8YGP - chains F and G of the 8 polymer chains in the assembly; structure by electron microscopy, 4.40 A resolution (low resolution: residue-level contacts below are approximate; hydrogen-bond / salt-bridge calls are withheld).

[Chain F]
Protein: SIR2-like domain-containing protein
Source organism: Bacillus subtilis A29
Reference sequence: D4G637 (D4G637_BACNB); numbering as in UniProt (aligned over 1-1005)
Chain sequence (1005 residues; row label = number of the first residue in the row):
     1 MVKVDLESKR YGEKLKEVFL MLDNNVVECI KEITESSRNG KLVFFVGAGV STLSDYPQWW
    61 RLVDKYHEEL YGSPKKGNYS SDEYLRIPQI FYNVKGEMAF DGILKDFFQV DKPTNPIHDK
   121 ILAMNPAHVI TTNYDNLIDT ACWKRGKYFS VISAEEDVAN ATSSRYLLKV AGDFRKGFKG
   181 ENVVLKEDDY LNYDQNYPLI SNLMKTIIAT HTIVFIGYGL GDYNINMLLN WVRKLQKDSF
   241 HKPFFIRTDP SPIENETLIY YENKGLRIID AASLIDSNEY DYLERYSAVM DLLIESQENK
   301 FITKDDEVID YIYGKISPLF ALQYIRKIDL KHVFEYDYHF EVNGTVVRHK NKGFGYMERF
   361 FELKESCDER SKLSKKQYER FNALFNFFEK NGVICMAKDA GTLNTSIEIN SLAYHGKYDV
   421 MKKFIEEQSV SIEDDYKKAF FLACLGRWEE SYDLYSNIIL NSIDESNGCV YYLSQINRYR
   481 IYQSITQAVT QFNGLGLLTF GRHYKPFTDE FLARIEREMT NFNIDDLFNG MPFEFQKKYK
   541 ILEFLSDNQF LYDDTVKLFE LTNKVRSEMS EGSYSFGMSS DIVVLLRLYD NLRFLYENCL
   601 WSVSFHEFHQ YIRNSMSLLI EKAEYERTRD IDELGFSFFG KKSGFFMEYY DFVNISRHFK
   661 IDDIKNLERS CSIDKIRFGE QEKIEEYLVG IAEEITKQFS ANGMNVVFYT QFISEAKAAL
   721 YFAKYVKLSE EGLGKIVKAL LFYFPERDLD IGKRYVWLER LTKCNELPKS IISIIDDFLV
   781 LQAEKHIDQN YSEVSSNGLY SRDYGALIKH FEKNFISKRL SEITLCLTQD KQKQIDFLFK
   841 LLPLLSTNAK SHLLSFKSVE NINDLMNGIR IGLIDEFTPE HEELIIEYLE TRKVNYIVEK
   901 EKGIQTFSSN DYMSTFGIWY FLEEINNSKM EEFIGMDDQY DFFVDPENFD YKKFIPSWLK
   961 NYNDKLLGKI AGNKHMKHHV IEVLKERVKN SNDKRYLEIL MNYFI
Unresolved in the structure: 1-22
Construct notes: engineered mutation Ala-171 (His in D4G637)
From the paper describing this entry:
  - catalytic residues: Ser-51, Asn-133, Asp-135 (by similarity / conservation)
  - mutagenesis - N133A/H171A, H171A: abolished catalytic activity on SPR TTP
  - mutagenesis - H171A: increased growth in response to TTP

[Chain G]
Protein: SPR
Source organism: Bacillus subtilis A29
Reference sequence: A0A162TY69 (A0A162TY69_BACIU); residues 1-264 here = UniProt positions 1-264
Chain sequence (264 residues; each row starts with the number of its first residue):
     1 MKTVIQDTAD VYFKRKSDGK LVFTAEAQTA SFSQAISEEK LRGGIGNKPL YILKSEKEIN
    61 LTVKNAFFDL EWLAMTQGET IQEETKVKVF DREHGLIVDD TNKVTLKGKP VSDVTFYNKK
   121 GLTYKIAVST DGTYTIPTAF AAAKDKLTAV YQIEKVGRRL AIKASKFSER YEVEYRTIAY
   181 NPDTEEVYSD IYIQFPNVSP SGEFEMSLEN GNALAPEIKF EALADTDTDE MAVVIEASRD
   241 ENTAAPVEDT TGSTQSSDLG GTTE
Unresolved in the structure: 79-167, 241-264

[How chain F and chain G interact]
Residue-residue contacts (89):
  Gln-487(F) with Met-206(G); Ser-207(G)
  Gln-491(F) with Phe-204(G); Glu-205(G); Met-206(G)
  Phe-492(F) with Phe-204(G)
  Leu-495(F) with Met-206(G)
  Gly-496(F) with Phe-204(G)
  Leu-497(F) with Phe-68(G)
  Leu-498(F) with Phe-68(G); Tyr-171(G)
  Thr-499(F) with Phe-204(G)
  Asn-548(F) with Glu-209(G); Asn-210(G)
  Phe-550(F) with Glu-209(G)
  Tyr-552(F) with Asn-210(G)
  Ser-604(F) with Glu-205(G); Ser-207(G)
  Phe-605(F) with Ser-207(G); Glu-209(G)
  His-606(F) with Glu-205(G); Met-206(G); Ser-207(G)
  Glu-607(F) with Glu-209(G)
  Lys-660(F) with Glu-203(G)
  Asp-662(F) with Lys-219(G)
  Thr-710(F) with Phe-204(G); Glu-205(G)
  Gln-711(F) with Glu-205(G)
  Ser-792(F) with Asp-225(G); Thr-226(G)
  Glu-793(F) with Thr-226(G)
  Val-794(F) with Arg-170(G); Asn-197(G); Leu-223(G); Ala-224(G); Asp-225(G)
  Ser-795(F) with Leu-223(G); Ala-224(G)
  Ser-796(F) with Glu-221(G); Ala-222(G); Leu-223(G)
  Gly-798(F) with Thr-226(G)
  Tyr-800(F) with Thr-226(G)
  His-810(F) with Leu-41(G); Gly-43(G)
  Ile-869(F) with Tyr-51(G)
  Arg-870(F) with Ile-52(G)
  Ile-874(F) with Lys-48(G); Pro-49(G); Tyr-51(G)
  Asp-875(F) with Asn-47(G); Lys-48(G); Pro-49(G)
  Glu-876(F) with Asn-47(G)
  Gly-903(F) with Glu-236(G)
  Ile-904(F) with Val-234(G); Ile-235(G); Glu-236(G)
  Gln-905(F) with Val-234(G); Glu-236(G)
  Thr-906(F) with Ala-232(G); Val-233(G); Val-234(G)
  Phe-907(F) with Val-234(G)
  Ser-908(F) with Met-231(G); Ala-232(G)
  Ser-909(F) with Lys-57(G); Asp-229(G); Met-231(G)
  Asn-910(F) with Thr-228(G); Asp-229(G)
  Leu-922(F) with Tyr-51(G)
  Glu-924(F) with Pro-49(G)
  Asn-961(F) with Ile-36(G); Leu-53(G)
  Asn-963(F) with Leu-50(G); Tyr-51(G); Ile-52(G); Leu-53(G)
  Asp-964(F) with Arg-42(G); Leu-50(G)
  Lys-965(F) with Lys-48(G); Pro-49(G); Leu-50(G)
  Leu-966(F) with Pro-49(G); Leu-50(G); Tyr-51(G)
  Arg-995(F) with Glu-38(G)
Interface residues without a listed pair, chain F (59 interface residues in all): Arg-480, Gly-494, Phe-500, Lys-505, Arg-669, Lys-763, Asn-797, Leu-799, Lys-902, Tyr-912, Trp-919
Interface residues without a listed pair, chain G (48 interface residues in all): Ala-35, Lys-40, Ser-55, Leu-73, Gln-77, Pro-200, Leu-208, Pro-216, Glu-217

[Summary]
Chain F and chain G form an interface of 59 and 48 residues respectively. The paper reports catalytic residues
Ser-51(F), Asn-133(F) and Asp-135(F); N133A/H171A and H171A of chain F abolish catalytic activity on SPR TTP.
Here chain F is SIR2-like domain-containing protein and chain G is SPR, both from Bacillus subtilis A29. Entry
8YGP (The tetramer Structure of DSR2-SPR with NAD) was determined by electron microscopy, deposited together
with 8YGC, 8YGF, 8YGK, 8YGN and 8YGO.
